Entry 6UOV (electron microscopy, 3.50 A resolution); this record covers chains B and F of the 46 polymer chains in the assembly.

# Chain B (and F)
Protein: Protein PrgH
From: Salmonella enterica subsp. enterica serovar Typhimurium
Notes: chain F of this document is another copy of the same molecule, construct and numbering; everything in this record applies to it too
Reference sequence: P41783 (PRGH_SALTY); residue numbers follow UniProt; this construct covers 1-392
Sequence (392 residues; each row starts with the number of its first residue):
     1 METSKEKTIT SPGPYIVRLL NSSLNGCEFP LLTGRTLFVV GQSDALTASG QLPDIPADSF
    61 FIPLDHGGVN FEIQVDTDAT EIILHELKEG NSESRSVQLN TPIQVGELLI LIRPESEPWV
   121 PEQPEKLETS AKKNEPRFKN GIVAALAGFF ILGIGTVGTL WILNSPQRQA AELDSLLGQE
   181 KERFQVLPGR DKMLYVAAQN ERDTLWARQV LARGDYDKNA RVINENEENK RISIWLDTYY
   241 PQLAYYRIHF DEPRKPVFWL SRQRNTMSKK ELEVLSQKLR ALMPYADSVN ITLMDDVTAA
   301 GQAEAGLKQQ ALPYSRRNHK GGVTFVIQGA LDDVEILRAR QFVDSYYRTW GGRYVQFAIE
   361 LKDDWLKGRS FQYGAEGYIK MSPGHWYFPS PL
Disordered / not traced: 1-170, 365-392

# Chain B / chain F interface
Contacting residue pairs (26; chain B residue first):
  Gln179(B) with Ala212(F); Gly214(F)
  Glu180(B) with Arg208(F), salt bridge; Ala212(F)
  Lys181(B) with Asn219(F)
  Glu182(B) with Arg221(F)
  Arg183(B) with Arg208(F)
  Asp251(B) with Ile234(F); Thr238(F)
  Glu252(B) with Trp235(F), hydrogen bond; Tyr239(F), hydrogen bond
  Val257(B) with Tyr239(F)
  Trp259(B) with Thr238(F)
  Met294(B) with Pro241(F), hydrophobic
  Thr298(B) with Gln242(F)
  Gln302(B) with Gln242(F)
  Lys308(B) with His319(F), hydrogen bond (backbone-side chain)
  Gln309(B) with Val323(F), hydrogen bond (side chain-backbone); Thr324(F), hydrogen bond (backbone-side chain); Tyr354(F); Gln356(F)
  Gln310(B) with Gln356(F)
  Val334(B) with Ile359(F)
  Arg338(B) with Ala358(F)
  Arg348(B) with Ile234(F)
  Thr349(B) with Asp237(F), hydrogen bond
Interface residues without a listed pair, chain B (21 interface residues in all): His249, Ala311
Interface residues without a listed pair, chain F (23 interface residues in all): Leu211, Arg317, Val355, Glu360

# In short
21 residues of chain B and 23 residues of chain F are in contact; the contacts include 6 hydrogen bonds and 1
salt bridge. Polar contacts include Glu180(B)-Arg208(F), Glu252(B)-Trp235(F) and Glu252(B)-Tyr239(F).
Both chains are Protein PrgH (Salmonella enterica subsp. enterica serovar Typhimurium). Entry 6UOV (Cryo-EM
reconstruction of the PrgHK periplasmic ring from Salmonella's needle complex assembled in the absence of ...)
was determined by electron microscopy (same publication as 6UOT).
